PDB entry 8CLH | X-ray diffraction, 2.50 A resolution | chains A and B of the 6 polymer chains in the assembly

# Chain A
Protein: Tubulin alpha-1B chain
Source organism: Bos taurus
Reference sequence: P81947 (TBA1B_BOVIN); numbering as in UniProt (aligned over 1-440)
Sequence (440 residues; numbered 1 to 440; the number before each row is that of its first residue):
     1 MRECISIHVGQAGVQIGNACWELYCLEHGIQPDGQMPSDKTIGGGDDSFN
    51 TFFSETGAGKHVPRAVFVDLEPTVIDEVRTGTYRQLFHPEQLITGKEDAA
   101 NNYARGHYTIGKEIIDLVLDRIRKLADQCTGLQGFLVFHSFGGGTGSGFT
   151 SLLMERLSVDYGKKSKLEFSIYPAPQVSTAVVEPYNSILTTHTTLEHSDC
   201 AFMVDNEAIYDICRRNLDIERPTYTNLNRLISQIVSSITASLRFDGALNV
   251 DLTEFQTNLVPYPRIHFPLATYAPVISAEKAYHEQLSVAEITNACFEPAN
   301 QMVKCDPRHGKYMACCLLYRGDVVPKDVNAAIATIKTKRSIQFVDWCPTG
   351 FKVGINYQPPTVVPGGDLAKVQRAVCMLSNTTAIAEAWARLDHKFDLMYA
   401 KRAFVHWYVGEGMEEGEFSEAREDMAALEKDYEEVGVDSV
Not modelled in the structure: 440
Metal / ion sites: Ca2+: D39, T41, G44, E55
Residues lining bound ligands:
  - GTP (guanosine-5'-triphosphate): G10, Q11, A12, Q15, I16, D69, D98, A99, A100, N101, S140, G142, G143, G144, T145, G146, I171, P173, V177, S178, T179, E183, N206, Y224, L227, N228, I231
  - colchicine (LOC; N-[(7S)-1,2,3,10-tetramethoxy-9-oxo-6,7-dihydro-5H-benzo[d]heptalen-7-yl]ethanamide): N101, S178, T179, A180, V181

# Chain B
Protein: Tubulin beta-2B chain
Source organism: Bos taurus
Reference sequence: Q6B856 (TBB2B_BOVIN); the author numbering skips numbers that UniProt does not, so the offset changes along the chain: 2-42 = UniProt 2-42; 45-360 = UniProt 43-358; 369-441 = UniProt 359-431
Sequence (430 residues; numbered 2 to 441; 10 numbers in that range are skipped by the numbering (no residue carries them; nothing is unmodelled there); the number before each row is that of its first residue):
     2 REIVHIQAGQCGNQIGAKFWEVISDEHGIDPTGSYHGDSDL
    45 QLERINVYYNEATGNKYVPRAILVDLEPGTMDSVRSGPFGQIFRPDNFVF
    95 GQSGAGNNWAKGHYTEGAELVDSVLDVVRKESESCDCLQGFQLTHSLGGG
   145 TGSGMGTLLISKIREEYPDRIMNTFSVMPSPKVSDTVVEPYNATLSVHQL
   195 VENTDETYCIDNEALYDICFRTLKLTTPTYGDLNHLVSATMSGVTTCLRF
   245 PGQLNADLRKLAVNMVPFPRLHFFMPGFAPLTSRGSQQYRALTVPELTQQ
   295 MFDSKNMMAACDPRHGRYLTVAAIFRGRMSMKEVDEQMLNVQNKNSSYFV
   345 EWIPNNVKTAVCDIPP
   369 RGLKMSATFIGNSTAIQELFKRISEQFTAMFRRKAFLHWYTGEGMDEMEF
   419 TEAESNMNDLVSEYQQYQDATAD
Not modelled in the structure: 441
Residues lining bound ligands:
  - epothilone a (EP): L217, L219, D226, H229, L230, A233, F272, P274, L275, T276, R278, Q281, Q282, Y283, R284, L286, L371
  - GDP (guanosine-5'-diphosphate): G10, Q11, C12, Q15, I16, D69, N101, S140, G142, G143, G144, T145, G146, V171, P173, V177, S178, E183, N206, L209, Y224, L227, N228
  - colchicine (LOC; N-[(7S)-1,2,3,10-tetramethoxy-9-oxo-6,7-dihydro-5H-benzo[d]heptalen-7-yl]ethanamide): C241, L242, L248, A250, D251, K254, L255, N258, M259, T314, V315, A316, A317, I318, N350, K352, T353, A354
  - Peloruside A (POU): Q293, F296, D297, S298, K299, P307, R308, Y312, V335, N339, Y342
  - vinblastine (VLB; (2alpha,2'beta,3beta,4alpha,5beta)-vincaleukoblastine): P175, K176, V177, S178, D179, Y210, F214, T220, T221, P222, T223, Y224, L227
Swiss-Prot annotation at these positions:
  - binding site (GTP): Q11, E71, S140, G144, T145, G146, N206, N228
  - binding site (Mg(2+)): E71
  - modified residue: S40 (Phosphoserine), T57 (Phosphothreonine), K60 (N6-acetyllysine), S174 (Phosphoserine), T287 (Phosphothreonine), T292 (Phosphothreonine), R320 (Omega-N-methylarginine)
  - cross-link (Glycyl lysine isopeptide (Lys-Gly)): K60 (interchain with G-Cter in ubiquitin), K326 (interchain with G-Cter in ubiquitin)

# Interface between chain A and chain B
Pairs across the interface (50):
  Q11(A) with N249(B), hydrogen bond
  E71(A) with N249(B), hydrogen bond
  T73(A) with N249(B)
  V74(A) with N249(B)
  E97(A) with C131(B); R164(B), salt bridge; R253(B), salt bridge
  D98(A) with K254(B), salt bridge
  A100(A) with R253(B); K254(B); V257(B)
  N101(A) with K254(B); N258(B), hydrogen bond
  R105(A) with R253(B)
  P175(A) with N349(B)
  T179(A) with K352(B), hydrogen bond (backbone-side chain)
  A180(A) with N258(B)
  V181(A) with N258(B), hydrogen bond (backbone-side chain); N349(B); K352(B)
  V182(A) with N258(B)
  E220(A) with K326(B)
  R221(A) with M325(B); D329(B), salt bridge
  K394(A) with P348(B); N349(B), hydrogen bond
  L397(A) with E345(B); W346(B); A440(B), hydrophobic
  M398(A) with W346(B), hydrogen bond (backbone-backbone); P348(B)
  K401(A) with F262(B); W346(B); A438(B); T439(B), hydrogen bond (side chain-backbone)
  R402(A) with F262(B)
  A403(A) with P261(B); F262(B), hydrophobic
  F404(A) with V257(B); N258(B); V260(B); P261(B), hydrogen bond (backbone-backbone); I347(B), hydrophobic
  H406(A) with V260(B); P261(B); F262(B); P263(B)
  W407(A) with A256(B); V257(B); V260(B), hydrogen bond (side chain-backbone)
Other interface residues (no listed pair), chain A (28 interface residues in all): K96, S178, E411
Other interface residues (no listed pair), chain B (28 interface residues in all): Q247, D251, T314, N350

# In short
Chain A and chain B each contribute 28 residues to their interface, with 10 hydrogen bonds and 4 salt bridges.
Polar contacts include E97(A)-R164(B), E97(A)-R253(B) and D98(A)-K254(B). Colchicine is bound between chain A
and chain B. Chain A binds GTP.
Chain A is Tubulin alpha-1B chain and chain B is Tubulin beta-2B chain, both from Bos taurus; the structure,
Drug cocktail (Colchicine, Epothilone A, Peloruside, Ansamitocin P3, Vinblastine) bound to tubulin (T2R-TTL)
complex, was determined by X-ray diffraction, deposited together with 8CL9, 8CLB, 8CLC, 8CLD, 8CLE, 8CLF and
8CLG.
